8DIQ - chains B and C of the 6 polymer chains in the assembly; structure by X-ray diffraction, 2.40 A resolution.

== Chain B ==
Protein: Tubulin beta-2B chain
Organism: Sus scrofa
UniProt: A0A287AGU7 (A0A287AGU7_PIG); residues 1-445 here = UniProt positions 1-445
Chain sequence (445 residues; numbered 1 to 445; the number before each row is that of its first residue):
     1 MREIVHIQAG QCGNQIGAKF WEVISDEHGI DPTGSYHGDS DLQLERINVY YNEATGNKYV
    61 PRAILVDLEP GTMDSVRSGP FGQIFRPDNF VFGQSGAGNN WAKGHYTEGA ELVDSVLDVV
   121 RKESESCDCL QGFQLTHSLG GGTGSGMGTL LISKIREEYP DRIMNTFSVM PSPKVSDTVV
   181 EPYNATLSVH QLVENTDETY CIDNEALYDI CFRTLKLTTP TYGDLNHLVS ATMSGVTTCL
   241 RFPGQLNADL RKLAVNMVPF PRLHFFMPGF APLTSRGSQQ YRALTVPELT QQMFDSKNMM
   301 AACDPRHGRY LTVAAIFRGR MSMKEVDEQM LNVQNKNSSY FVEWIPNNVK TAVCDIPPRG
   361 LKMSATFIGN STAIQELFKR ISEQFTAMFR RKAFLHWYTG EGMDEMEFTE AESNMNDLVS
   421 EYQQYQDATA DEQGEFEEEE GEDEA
Disordered / not traced: 428-445
Metal / ion sites: Mg2+: Gln11 (together with GDP)
Small-molecule neighbours:
  - GDP (guanosine-5'-diphosphate): Gly10, Gln11, Cys12, Gln15, Ile16, Asp67, Ala97, Asn99, Ser138, Gly140, Gly141, Gly142, Thr143, Gly144, Val169, Pro171, Val175, Asp177, Glu181, Asn204, Leu207, Tyr222, Leu225, Asn226
  - JVI (4-[2-(ethylamino)-6,7-dihydro-5H-cyclopenta[d]pyrimidin-4-yl]-7-methoxy-3,4-dihydroquinoxalin-2(1H)-one): Tyr200, Val236, Cys239, Leu240, Leu246, Ala248, Asp249, Lys252, Leu253, Asn256, Met257, Thr312, Val313, Ala314, Ala315, Ile316, Asn348, Lys350, Thr351, Ala352

== Chain C ==
Protein: Tubulin alpha-1B chain
Organism: Sus scrofa
UniProt: Q2XVP4 (TBA1B_PIG); residues 1-450 here = UniProt positions 1-450
Chain sequence (450 residues; row label = number of the first residue in the row):
     1 MRECISIHVG QAGVQIGNAC WELYCLEHGI QPDGQMPSDK TIGGGDDSFN TFFSETGAGK
    61 HVPRAVFVDL EPTVIDEVRT GTYRQLFHPE QLITGKEDAA NNYARGHYTI GKEIIDLVLD
   121 RIRKLADQCT GLQGFLVFHS FGGGTGSGFT SLLMERLSVD YGKKSKLEFS IYPAPQVSTA
   181 VVEPYNSILT THTTLEHSDC AFMVDNEAIY DICRRNLDIE RPTYTNLNRL ISQIVSSITA
   241 SLRFDGALNV DLTEFQTNLV PYPRIHFPLA TYAPVISAEK AYHEQLSVAE ITNACFEPAN
   301 QMVKCDPRHG KYMACCLLYR GDVVPKDVNA AIATIKTKRS IQFVDWCPTG FKVGINYQPP
   361 TVVPGGDLAK VQRAVCMLSN TTAIAEAWAR LDHKFDLMYA KRAFVHWYVG EGMEEGEFSE
   421 AREDMAALEK DYEEVGVDSV EGEGEEEGEE
Disordered / not traced: 441-450
Metal / ion sites: Ca2+: Asp39, Thr41, Gly44, Glu55
Small-molecule neighbours:
  - GTP (guanosine-5'-triphosphate): Gly10, Gln11, Ala12, Gln15, Ile16, Asp69, Asp98, Ala99, Ala100, Asn101, Ser140, Gly142, Gly143, Gly144, Thr145, Gly146, Ile171, Pro173, Val177, Ser178, Thr179, Glu183, Asn206, Tyr224, Leu227, Asn228, Ile231
  - JVI (4-[2-(ethylamino)-6,7-dihydro-5H-cyclopenta[d]pyrimidin-4-yl]-7-methoxy-3,4-dihydroquinoxalin-2(1H)-one): Asn101, Thr179, Val181
UniProt features mapped onto this chain:
  - motif: Met1 to Cys4 (MREC motif)
  - active site: Glu254
  - binding site (GTP): Gly10, Gln11, Ala12, Gln15, Glu71, Ala99, Ser140, Gly143, Gly144, Thr145, Gly146, Thr179, Glu183, Asn206, Tyr224, Asn228, Leu252
  - binding site (Mg(2+)): Glu71
  - modified residue: Lys40 (N6,N6,N6-trimethyllysine), Ser48 (Phosphoserine), Ser232 (Phosphoserine), Tyr282 (3'-nitrotyrosine), Arg339 (Omega-N-methylarginine), Ser439 (Phosphoserine), Glu443 (5-glutamyl polyglutamate), Glu445 (5-glutamyl polyglutamate)
  - cross-link (Glycyl lysine isopeptide (Lys-Gly)): Lys326 (interchain with G-Cter in ubiquitin), Lys370 (interchain with G-Cter in ubiquitin)

== Interface between chain B and chain C ==
Residue-residue contacts (36; chain B residue first):
  Gln94(B) - Met1(C)
  Gln94(B) - Arg2(C)  hydrogen bond (backbone-side chain)
  Asn99(B) - Glu254(C)
  Asp177(B) - Lys352(C)  hydrogen bond (backbone-side chain)
  Thr178(B) - Glu254(C)
  Thr178(B) - Asn258(C)
  Val179(B) - Asn258(C)  hydrogen bond (backbone-side chain)
  Val179(B) - Pro348(C)  hydrophobic
  Thr219(B) - Lys326(C)
  Thr219(B) - Asn329(C)
  Ala387(B) - Trp346(C)
  Met388(B) - Trp346(C)
  Arg390(B) - Asp345(C)  salt bridge
  Arg390(B) - Ser439(C)  hydrogen bond
  Arg391(B) - Tyr262(C)  hydrogen bond (backbone-side chain)
  Arg391(B) - Asp345(C)  salt bridge
  Arg391(B) - Trp346(C)
  Arg391(B) - Glu434(C)  hydrogen bond (side chain-backbone)
  Arg391(B) - Val435(C)
  Arg391(B) - Val437(C)  hydrogen bond (side chain-backbone)
  Arg391(B) - Asp438(C)
  Arg391(B) - Ser439(C)  hydrogen bond
  Lys392(B) - Tyr262(C)
  Ala393(B) - Tyr262(C)
  Ala393(B) - Trp346(C)  hydrophobic
  Phe394(B) - Thr257(C)
  Phe394(B) - Asn258(C)
  Phe394(B) - Val260(C)
  Phe394(B) - Pro261(C)  hydrogen bond (backbone-backbone)
  His396(B) - Val260(C)  hydrogen bond (side chain-backbone)
  His396(B) - Pro261(C)
  His396(B) - Tyr262(C)
  His396(B) - Pro263(C)
  Trp397(B) - Gln256(C)
  Trp397(B) - Thr257(C)  hydrogen bond (side chain-backbone)
  Trp397(B) - Val260(C)  hydrogen bond (side chain-backbone)
Interface residues without a listed pair, chain B (19 interface residues in all): Ser95, Gly98, Val180, Leu395
Interface residues without a listed pair, chain C (22 interface residues in all): Pro325

== In short ==
The interface between chain B and chain C involves 19 residues on one side and 22 on the other; the contacts
include 12 hydrogen bonds and 2 salt bridges. Polar contacts include Arg390(B)-Asp345(C), Arg391(B)-Asp345(C)
and Gln94(B)-Arg2(C). Chain B binds GDP and compound JVI.
Chain B is Tubulin beta-2B chain and chain C is Tubulin alpha-1B chain, both from Sus scrofa; the structure,
Tubulin-RB3_SLD-TTL in complex with SB226, was determined by X-ray diffraction.
